7TKN - chains G and I of the 27 polymer chains in the assembly; structure by electron microscopy, 7.10 A resolution (low resolution: residue-level contacts below are approximate; hydrogen-bond / salt-bridge calls are withheld).

# Chain G
Name: ATP synthase subunit gamma
From: Saccharomyces cerevisiae
UniProtKB: P38077 (ATPG_YEAST); residues 1-278 here correspond to UniProt positions 34-311 (UniProt number = residue number + 33)
Chain sequence (278 residues; numbered 1 to 278; the number before each row is that of its first residue):
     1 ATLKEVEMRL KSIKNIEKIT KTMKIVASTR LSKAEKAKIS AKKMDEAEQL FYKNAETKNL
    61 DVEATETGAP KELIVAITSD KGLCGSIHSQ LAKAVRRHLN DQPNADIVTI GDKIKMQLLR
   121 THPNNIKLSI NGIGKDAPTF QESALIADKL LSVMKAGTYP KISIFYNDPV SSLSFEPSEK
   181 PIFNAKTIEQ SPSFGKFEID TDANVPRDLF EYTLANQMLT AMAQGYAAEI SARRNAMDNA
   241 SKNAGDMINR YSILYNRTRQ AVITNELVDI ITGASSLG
Disordered / not traced: 60-70, 277-278

# Chain I
Name: ATP synthase subunit epsilon
From: Saccharomyces cerevisiae
UniProtKB: P21306 (ATP5E_YEAST); residues 1-61 here correspond to UniProt positions 2-62 (UniProt number = residue number + 1)
Chain sequence (61 residues; numbered 1 to 61; the number before each row is that of its first residue):
     1 SAWRKAGISY AAYLNVAAQA IRSSLKTELQ TASVLNRSQT DAFYTQYKNG TAASEPTPIT
    61 K
Disordered / not traced: 1-7, 24-26, 50-52
Curated features (UniProtKB/Swiss-Prot):
  - modified residue: Thr51 (Phosphothreonine)

# Interface between chain G and chain I
Residue-residue contacts (10):
  Pro123(G) with Ala53(I)
  Asn124(G) with Asn49(I)
  Ile126(G) with Lys48(I)
  Lys127(G) with Tyr47(I)
  Ser129(G) with Tyr44(I); Thr45(I)
  Asn131(G) with Ala42(I); Phe43(I)
  Gln141(G) with Arg37(I)
  Asp148(G) with Ser9(I)
Other interface residues (no listed pair), chain G (14 interface residues in all): Leu128, Ile130, Gly132, Phe140, Ala144, Glu211
Other interface residues (no listed pair), chain I (13 interface residues in all): Tyr10, Ala12, Gln46

# Summary
Chain G and chain I form an interface of 14 and 13 residues respectively.
Here chain G is ATP synthase subunit gamma and chain I is ATP synthase subunit epsilon, both from
Saccharomyces cerevisiae. Entry 7TKN (Yeast ATP synthase State 3binding(c) with 10 mM ATP backbone model) was
determined by electron microscopy together with 7TJS, 7TJT, 7TJU, 7TJV, 7TJW, 7TJX and 30 further entries from
the same study.
